Entry 5IXD (X-ray diffraction, 2.85 A resolution); this record covers chains A and B.

# Chain A
Molecule: Tyrosine-protein kinase JAK1
Organism: Homo sapiens
Notes: EC 2.7.10.2
UniProt: P23458 (JAK1_HUMAN); residue numbers follow UniProt; this construct covers 35-559
Amino-acid sequence (544 residues; numbered 19 to 562; the number before each row is that of its first residue):
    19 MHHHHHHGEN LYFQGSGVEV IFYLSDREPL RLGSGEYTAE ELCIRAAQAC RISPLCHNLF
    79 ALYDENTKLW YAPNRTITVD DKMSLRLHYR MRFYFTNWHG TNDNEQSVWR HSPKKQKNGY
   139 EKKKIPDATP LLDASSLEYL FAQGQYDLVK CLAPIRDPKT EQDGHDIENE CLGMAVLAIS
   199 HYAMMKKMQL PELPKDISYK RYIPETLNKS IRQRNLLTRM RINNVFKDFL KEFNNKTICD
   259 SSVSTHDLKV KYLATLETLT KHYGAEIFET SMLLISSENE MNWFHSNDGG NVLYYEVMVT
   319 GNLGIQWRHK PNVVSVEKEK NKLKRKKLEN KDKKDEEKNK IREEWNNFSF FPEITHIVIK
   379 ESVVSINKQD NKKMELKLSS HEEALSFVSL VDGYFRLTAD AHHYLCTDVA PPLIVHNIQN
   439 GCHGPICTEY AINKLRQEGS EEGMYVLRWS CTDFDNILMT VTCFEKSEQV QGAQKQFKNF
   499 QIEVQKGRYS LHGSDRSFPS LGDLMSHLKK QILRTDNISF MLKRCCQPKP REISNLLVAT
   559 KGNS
Not modelled in the structure: 19-35, 98-100, 132-146, 213-214, 305-310, 331-360, 457-462, 477-499, 505, 527-543, 559-562
Sequence notes: initiating methionine (19); expression tag (20-34, 560-562); conflict Asp350 (His in P23458), Phe368 (Tyr in P23458)
What the authors report for this chain:
  - mutagenesis - I240F, I240L: unchanged binding to Interferon lambda receptor 1 (chain B)

# Chain B
Molecule: Interferon lambda receptor 1
Organism: Homo sapiens
UniProt: Q8IU57 (INLR1_HUMAN); residues 250-299 here = UniProt positions 250-299
Amino-acid sequence (55 residues; numbered 248 to 302; the number before each row is that of its first residue):
   248 GSKTLMGNPW FQRAKMPRAL DFSGHTHPVA TFQPSRPESV NDLFLCPQKE LTGNS
Not modelled in the structure: 248-249, 271-302
Sequence notes: expression tag (248-249, 300-302)
What the authors report for this chain:
  - mutagenesis - W257A (3-fold): decreased binding to Tyrosine-protein kinase JAK1 (chain A)
  - mutagenesis - R260A, K262A, R265A: unchanged binding to Tyrosine-protein kinase JAK1 (chain A)

# Interface between chain A and chain B
Residue-residue contacts (40; chain A residue first):
  Gln180(A) - Gln259(B)  hydrogen bond
  His183(A) - Pro256(B)  hydrogen bond (side chain-backbone)
  His183(A) - Trp257(B)
  Asp184(A) - Arg265(B)  salt bridge
  Glu186(A) - Trp257(B)  hydrogen bond
  Asn187(A) - Lys262(B)  hydrogen bond (side chain-backbone)
  Asn187(A) - Pro264(B)
  Glu188(A) - Pro264(B)
  Glu188(A) - Arg265(B)  salt bridge
  Glu188(A) - Ala266(B)  hydrogen bond (side chain-backbone)
  Leu190(A) - Trp257(B)  hydrophobic
  Gly191(A) - Pro264(B)
  Gly191(A) - Leu267(B)
  Val194(A) - Leu267(B)  hydrophobic
  Leu195(A) - Ala266(B)
  Leu195(A) - Leu267(B)  hydrophobic
  Arg232(A) - Trp257(B)
  Asn233(A) - Leu252(B)  hydrogen bond (side chain-backbone)
  Leu235(A) - Phe258(B)  hydrophobic
  Thr236(A) - Leu252(B)
  Thr236(A) - Asn255(B)
  Thr236(A) - Phe258(B)
  Arg239(A) - Trp257(B)  hydrogen bond (side chain-backbone)
  Arg239(A) - Phe258(B)
  Arg239(A) - Gln259(B)  hydrogen bond (side chain-backbone)
  Ile240(A) - Trp257(B)
  Phe247(A) - Lys262(B)
  Phe247(A) - Met263(B)
  Phe247(A) - Pro264(B)
  Glu250(A) - Met263(B)
  Phe251(A) - Leu267(B)  hydrophobic
  Phe251(A) - Phe269(B)  hydrophobic
  Ser259(A) - Ser270(B)
  Val261(A) - Phe269(B)  hydrophobic
  Leu266(A) - Phe269(B)  hydrophobic
  Lys269(A) - Arg265(B)
  Lys269(A) - Ala266(B)
  Lys269(A) - Asp268(B)  hydrogen bond (side chain-backbone)
  Lys269(A) - Phe269(B)
  Thr273(A) - Ala266(B)
Interface residues without a listed pair, chain A (27 interface residues in all): Val243, Thr255, Asp265
Interface residues without a listed pair, chain B (18 interface residues in all): Thr251, Met253, Ala261
The authors on this interface:
  - residue pairs: Gln180(A)-Gln259(B), His183(A)-Trp257(B), Asp184(A)-Arg265(B), Glu186(A)-Trp257(B) (hydrogen bond), Glu188(A)-Arg265(B) (hydrogen bond), Glu188(A)-Ala266(B) (hydrogen bond), Leu190(A)-Trp257(B), Gly191(A)-Leu267(B), Asn233(A)-Leu252(B), Arg239(A)-Trp257(B) (hydrogen bond), Arg239(A)-Gln259(B) (hydrogen bond), Ile240(A)-Trp257(B), Val243(A)-Trp257(B), Lys269(A)-Asp268(B)
  - interface residues, chain A: Val194(A), Leu195(A), Phe247(A), Phe251(A), Val261(A), Leu266(A)
  - interface residues, chain B: Met263(B), Pro264(B), Leu267(B), Phe269(B)
  - hot spots on chain B (mutagenesis) - P264A, L267A, F269A: decreased binding to Tyrosine-protein kinase JAK1 (chain A)

# Overview
Chain A and chain B form an interface of 27 and 18 residues respectively, with 9 hydrogen bonds and 2 salt
bridges. Polar contacts include Asp184(A)-Arg265(B), Glu188(A)-Arg265(B) and Gln180(A)-Gln259(B). The authors
report contacts between Gln180(A) and Gln259(B), His183(A) and Trp257(B) and Asp184(A) and Arg265(B) among
others; hydrogen bonds between Glu186(A) and Trp257(B), Glu188(A) and Arg265(B) and Glu188(A) and Ala266(B)
among others. The paper reports that W257A, P264A and L267A of chain B, among others, reduce binding to
Tyrosine-protein kinase JAK1 (chain A); interface residues Val194(A), Leu195(A) and Met263(B) among others; 9
substitutions were tested in all.
Chain A is Tyrosine-protein kinase JAK1 and chain B is Interferon lambda receptor 1, both from Homo sapiens;
the structure, Structure of human JAK1 FERM/SH2 in complex with IFN lambda receptor, was determined by X-ray
diffraction, deposited together with 5IXI.
